6VLR - chains B and F of the 14 polymer chains in the assembly; structure by electron microscopy, 4.42 A resolution (low resolution: residue-level contacts below are approximate; hydrogen-bond / salt-bridge calls are withheld).

== Chain B ==
Molecule: BG505 SOSIPv5.2 gp41
From: Human immunodeficiency virus 1
UniProtKB: Q2N0S6 (Q2N0S6_9HIV1); residues 512-664 here correspond to UniProt positions 509-661 (UniProt number = residue number - 3)
Sequence (153 residues; numbered 512 to 664; the number before each row is that of its first residue):
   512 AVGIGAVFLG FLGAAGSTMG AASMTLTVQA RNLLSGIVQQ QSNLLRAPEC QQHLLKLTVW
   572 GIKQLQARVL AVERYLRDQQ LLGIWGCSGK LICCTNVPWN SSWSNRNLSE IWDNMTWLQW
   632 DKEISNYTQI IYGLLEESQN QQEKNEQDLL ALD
Disordered / not traced: 512-514, 547-567, 664
Cystine bridges: Cys-598/Cys-604
Differences from the reference sequence: conflict Pro-559 (Ile556 in Q2N0S6), Cys-561 (Ala558 in Q2N0S6), Cys-605 (Thr602 in Q2N0S6)

== Chain F ==
Molecule: RM20E1 Fab Heavy Chain
From: Macaca mulatta
Notes: antibody fragment or engineered binder
Sequence (123 residues; each row starts with the number of its first residue; a row labelled like 82A-82C holds insertion residues (82A, then the next letters in order)):
     1 EVQLVQSEAE VKRPGESLKI SCQTSGYNFP NYWITWVRQM PGKGLEWMGT ID
   52A P
    53 RDSDTKYSPS FQGQVTISAD KSINTAYLQW
82A-82C TSL
    83 RASDSATYYC VMWVYILT
100A-100F TGNIWV
   101 DVWGPGVLVT VSS
Cystine bridges: Cys-22/Cys-92

== Chain B / chain F interface ==
Pairs across the interface - 12 pairs, chain B then chain F:
  Ile-515(B) with Trp-33(F); Thr-50(F); Ile-51(F); Asp-52(F)
  Ala-517(B) with Trp-33(F)
  Val-518(B) with Tyr-97(F)
  Phe-519(B) with Tyr-97(F); Thr-100(F); Thr-100A(F); Gly-100B(F)
  Thr-538(B) with Thr-100(F)
  Arg-542(B) with Thr-100(F)
Other interface residues (no listed pair), chain F (10 interface residues in all): Lys-58, Leu-99
The authors on this interface:
  - epitope / paratope residues, chain B: Ile-515(B)

== In short ==
6 residues of chain B face 10 of chain F across their interface. From the paper: the epitope/paratope residue
Ile-515(B).
Chain B is BG505 SOSIPv5.2 gp41 (Human immunodeficiency virus 1) and chain F is RM20E1 Fab Heavy Chain (Macaca
mulatta); the structure, BG505 SOSIP.v5.2 in complex with rhesus macaque Fab RM20E1 and PGT122 Fab, was
determined by electron microscopy together with 6VOR, 6VSR, 6VO1 and 6VN0 from the same study.
